5W9P - chains J and A of the 12 polymer chains in the assembly; structure by electron microscopy, 4.00 A resolution.

# Chain J (and A)
Molecule: Spike glycoprotein
Organism: Middle East respiratory syndrome-related coronavirus
Notes: chain A of this document is another copy of the same molecule, construct and numbering; everything in this record applies to it too
UniProtKB: W5ZZF5 (W5ZZF5_9BETC); residues 1-1291 here = UniProt positions 1-1291
Chain sequence (1329 residues; row label = number of the first residue in the row):
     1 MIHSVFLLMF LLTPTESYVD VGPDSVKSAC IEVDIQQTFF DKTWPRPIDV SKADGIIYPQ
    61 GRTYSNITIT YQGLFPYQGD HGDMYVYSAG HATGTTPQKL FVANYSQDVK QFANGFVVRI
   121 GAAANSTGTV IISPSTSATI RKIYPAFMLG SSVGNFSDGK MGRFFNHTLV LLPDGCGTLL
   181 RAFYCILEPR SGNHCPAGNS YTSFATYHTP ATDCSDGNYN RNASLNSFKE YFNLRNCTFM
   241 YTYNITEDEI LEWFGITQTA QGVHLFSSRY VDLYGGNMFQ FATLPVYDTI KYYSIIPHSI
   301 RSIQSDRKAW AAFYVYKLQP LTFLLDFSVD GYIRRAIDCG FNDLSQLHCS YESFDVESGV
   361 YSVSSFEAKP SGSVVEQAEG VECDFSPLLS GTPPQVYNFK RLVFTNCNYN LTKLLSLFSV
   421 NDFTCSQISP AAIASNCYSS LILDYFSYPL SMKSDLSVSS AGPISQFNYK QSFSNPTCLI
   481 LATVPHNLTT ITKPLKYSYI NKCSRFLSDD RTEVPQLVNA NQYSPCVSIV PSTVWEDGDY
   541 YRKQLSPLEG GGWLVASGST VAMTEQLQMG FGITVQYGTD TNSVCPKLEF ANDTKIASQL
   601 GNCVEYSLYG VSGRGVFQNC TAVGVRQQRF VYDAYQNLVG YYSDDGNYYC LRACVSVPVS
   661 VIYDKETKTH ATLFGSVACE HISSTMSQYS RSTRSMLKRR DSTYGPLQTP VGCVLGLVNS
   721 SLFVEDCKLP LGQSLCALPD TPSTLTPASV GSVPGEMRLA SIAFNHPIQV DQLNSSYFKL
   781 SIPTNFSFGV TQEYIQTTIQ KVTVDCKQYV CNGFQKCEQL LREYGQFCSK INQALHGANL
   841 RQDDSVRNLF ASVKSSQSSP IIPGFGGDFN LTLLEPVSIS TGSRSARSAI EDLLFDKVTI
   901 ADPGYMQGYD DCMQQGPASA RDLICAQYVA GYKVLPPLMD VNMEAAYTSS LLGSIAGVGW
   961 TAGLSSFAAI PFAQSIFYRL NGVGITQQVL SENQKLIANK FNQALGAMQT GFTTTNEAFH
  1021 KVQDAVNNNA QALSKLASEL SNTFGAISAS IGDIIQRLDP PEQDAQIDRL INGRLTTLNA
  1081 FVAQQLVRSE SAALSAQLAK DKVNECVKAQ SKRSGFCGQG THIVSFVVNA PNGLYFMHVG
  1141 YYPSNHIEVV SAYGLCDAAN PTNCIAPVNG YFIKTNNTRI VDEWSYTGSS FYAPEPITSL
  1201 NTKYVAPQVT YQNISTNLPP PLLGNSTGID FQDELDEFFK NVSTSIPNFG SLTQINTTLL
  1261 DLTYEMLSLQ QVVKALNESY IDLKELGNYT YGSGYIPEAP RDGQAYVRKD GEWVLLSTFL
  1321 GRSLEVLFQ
Unresolved in the structure: 1-752, 878-885, 1224-1329 (chain A: 1-17, 380-592, 744-1329)
Differences from the reference sequence: conflict F506 (Leu in W5ZZF5), A748 (Arg in W5ZZF5), G751 (Arg in W5ZZF5); engineered mutation P1060 (Val in W5ZZF5), P1061 (Leu in W5ZZF5); expression tag (1292-1329)
Cystine bridges: C806-C828, C811-C817, C912-C925, C1156-C1164
Glycans and other covalent adducts: covalent link Y905-L935
Reported in the primary citation:
  - mutagenesis - V1060P/L1061P (>50-fold): increased expression

# Interface between chain J and chain A
Contacting residue pairs (44; chain J residue first):
  P754(J) with T667(A); D740(A)
  G755(J) with D740(A), hydrogen bond (backbone-side chain)
  E756(J) with R700(A), salt bridge; Y704(A), hydrogen bond; G716(A); V718(A); D740(A)
  M757(J) with T669(A); A671(A), hydrophobic; G716(A); L717(A); V718(A); L729(A), hydrophobic; A737(A); L738(A); P739(A), hydrophobic
  R758(J) with L717(A); V718(A); C736(A); A737(A); L738(A), hydrogen bond (backbone-backbone); P739(A); D740(A), salt bridge
  L759(J) with T709(A); L717(A), hydrogen bond (backbone-backbone); V718(A), hydrogen bond (backbone-backbone); S720(A), hydrogen bond (backbone-side chain); S721(A); C736(A)
  A760(J) with L722(A); S734(A); L735(A); C736(A), hydrogen bond (backbone-backbone)
  S761(J) with L722(A), hydrogen bond (backbone-backbone); F723(A); V724(A), hydrogen bond (backbone-backbone); S734(A)
  I762(J) with V724(A); E725(A); S734(A), hydrogen bond (backbone-backbone); C736(A), hydrophobic
  A763(J) with V724(A), hydrogen bond (backbone-backbone); E725(A)
Other interface residues (no listed pair), chain A (27 interface residues in all): I662, L707, N719, L731

# In short
Chain J and chain A form an interface of 10 and 27 residues respectively, with 11 hydrogen bonds and 2 salt
bridges. Among the polar pairs are E756(J)-R700(A), R758(J)-D740(A) and G755(J)-D740(A). From the paper:
V1060P/L1061P of chain J increase expression.
Chain J and chain A are both Spike glycoprotein (Middle East respiratory syndrome-related coronavirus); the
structure, MERS S ectodomain trimer in complex with variable domain of neutralizing antibody G4, was
determined by electron microscopy together with 5VZR, 5W9H, 5W9I, 5W9J, 5W9K, 5W9L and 3 further entries from
the same study.
